Entry 9K3Q (electron microscopy, 3.02 A resolution); this record covers chains 2 and 4 of the 35 polymer chains in the assembly.

== Chain 2 (and 4) ==
Name: Light-harvesting protein B-870 alpha chain
From: Rhodospirillum rubrum
Notes: chain 4 of this document is another copy of the same molecule, construct and numbering; everything in this record applies to it too
Reference sequence: P02947 (LHA_RHORU); residues 2-46 here = UniProt positions 2-46
Chain sequence (45 residues; each row starts with the number of its first residue):
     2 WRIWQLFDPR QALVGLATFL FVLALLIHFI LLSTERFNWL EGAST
Ligand contacts:
  - Trans-Geranyl BACTERIOCHLOROPHYLL A (07D), molecule 1: Ile4, Phe8, Ala13, Leu17, Ile28
  - Trans-Geranyl BACTERIOCHLOROPHYLL A (07D), molecule 2: Leu14, Ala18, Leu21, Phe22, Ala25, His29, Leu32, Trp40
  - Trans-Geranyl BACTERIOCHLOROPHYLL A (07D), molecule 3: Leu21, Leu24, Ala25, Ile28, His29, Leu32, Phe38
  - spirilloxanthin (CRT), molecule 1: Arg3, Ile4, Leu7
  - spirilloxanthin (CRT), molecule 2: Leu14, Leu17, Phe20, Leu21, Leu24, Leu27, Ile28, Ile31
  - spirilloxanthin (CRT), molecule 3: Phe22, Ala25, Leu26, His29, Phe30, Leu33, Trp40
Curated features (UniProtKB/Swiss-Prot):
  - binding site (a bacteriochlorophyll): His29

== How chain 2 and chain 4 interact ==
Contacting residue pairs (10):
  Arg11(2) with Leu7(4); Phe8(4)
  Leu14(2) with Phe8(4), hydrophobic
  Val15(2) with Phe8(4), hydrophobic
  Phe22(2) with Phe20(4), hydrophobic
  Leu26(2) with Leu27(4), hydrophobic
  Leu41(2) with Ile31(4), hydrophobic; Thr35(4); Phe38(4)
  Glu42(2) with Glu36(4)
Also at the interface, not in a pair above, chain 2 (10 interface residues in all): Pro10, Phe30, Leu33
Also at the interface, not in a pair above, chain 4 (11 interface residues in all): Leu24, Leu32, Arg37

== Summary ==
10 residues of chain 2 and 11 residues of chain 4 are in contact. Ligands of chain 2: 3 copies of
spirilloxanthin and 3 copies of Trans-Geranyl BACTERIOCHLOROPHYLL A. UniProt lists bacteriochlorophyll-binding
residue His29(2) on chain 2.
Chain 2 and chain 4 are both Light-harvesting protein B-870 alpha chain (Rhodospirillum rubrum); the
structure, Cryo-EM structure of the Rhodospirillum rubrum RC-LH1 complex, was determined by electron
microscopy.
